7PDW - chains AAA and BBB of the 5 polymer chains in the assembly; structure by X-ray diffraction, 1.82 A resolution.

# Chain AAA
Molecule: T-cell receptor alpha chain (TRAV/TRAC)
Organism: Homo sapiens
Chain sequence (206 residues; numbered 1 to 206; the number before each row is that of its first residue):
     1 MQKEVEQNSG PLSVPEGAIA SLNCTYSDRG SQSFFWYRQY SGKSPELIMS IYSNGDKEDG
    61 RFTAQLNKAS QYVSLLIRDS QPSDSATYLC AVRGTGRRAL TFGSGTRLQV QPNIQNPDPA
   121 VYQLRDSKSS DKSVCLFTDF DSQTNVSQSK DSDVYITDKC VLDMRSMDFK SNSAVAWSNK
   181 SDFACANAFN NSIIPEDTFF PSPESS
Unresolved in the structure: 1-2, 203-206
Disulfide bonds: Cys-24/Cys-90, Cys-135/Cys-185

# Chain BBB
Molecule: T-cell receptor beta chain (TRBV/TRBC)
Organism: Homo sapiens
Chain sequence (241 residues; each row starts with the number of its first residue):
     1 MNAGVTQTPK FRVLKTGQSM TLLCAQDMNH EYMYWYRQDP GMGLRLIHYS VGEGTTAKGE
    61 VPDGYNVSRL KKQNFLLGLE SAAPSQTSVY FCASSFTDTQ YFGPGTRLTV LEDLKNVFPP
   121 EVAVFEPSEA EISHTQKATL VCLATGFYPD HVELSWWVNG KEVHSGVCTD PQPLKEQPAL
   181 NDSRYALSSR LRVSATFWQD PRNHFRCQVQ FYGLSENDEW TQDRAKPVTQ IVSAEAWGRA
   241 D
Unresolved in the structure: 1-2, 241
Disulfide bonds: Cys-24/Cys-92, Cys-142/Cys-207

# Chain AAA / chain BBB interface
Disulfides between the chains: Cys-160(AAA)/Cys-168(BBB)
Residue-residue contacts (92; chain AAA residue first):
  Ser-33(AAA) / Asp-98(BBB)  hydrogen bond
  Phe-35(AAA) / Asp-98(BBB)
  Phe-35(AAA) / Thr-99(BBB)
  Tyr-37(AAA) / Thr-99(BBB)
  Tyr-37(AAA) / Gln-100(BBB)  hydrogen bond (side chain-backbone)
  Tyr-37(AAA) / Phe-102(BBB)  hydrophobic
  Gln-39(AAA) / Gln-38(BBB)  hydrogen bond
  Gln-39(AAA) / Phe-91(BBB)
  Ser-41(AAA) / Pro-171(BBB)  hydrogen bond (side chain-backbone)
  Lys-43(AAA) / Phe-91(BBB)
  Ser-44(AAA) / Phe-91(BBB)
  Ser-44(AAA) / Gly-103(BBB)  hydrogen bond (side chain-backbone)
  Ser-44(AAA) / Pro-104(BBB)  hydrogen bond (side chain-backbone)
  Pro-45(AAA) / Leu-44(BBB)  hydrophobic
  Pro-45(AAA) / Phe-102(BBB)
  Leu-47(AAA) / Thr-99(BBB)
  Leu-89(AAA) / Leu-44(BBB)  hydrophobic
  Arg-93(AAA) / Asp-98(BBB)  salt bridge
  Arg-98(AAA) / Tyr-34(BBB)  hydrogen bond (backbone-side chain)
  Arg-98(AAA) / Tyr-49(BBB)
  Arg-98(AAA) / Val-51(BBB)
  Ala-99(AAA) / Tyr-34(BBB)  hydrophobic
  Ala-99(AAA) / Leu-46(BBB)  hydrophobic
  Leu-100(AAA) / Asp-98(BBB)
  Leu-100(AAA) / Gln-100(BBB)
  Phe-102(AAA) / Tyr-36(BBB)
  Phe-102(AAA) / Leu-44(BBB)  hydrophobic
  Phe-102(AAA) / Phe-102(BBB)  hydrophobic
  Ser-104(AAA) / Gly-41(BBB)
  Ser-104(AAA) / Met-42(BBB)
  Ser-104(AAA) / Gly-43(BBB)
  Asp-118(AAA) / His-134(BBB)  salt bridge
  Tyr-122(AAA) / Ser-128(BBB)
  Tyr-122(AAA) / Ala-130(BBB)
  Tyr-122(AAA) / Glu-131(BBB)
  Tyr-122(AAA) / His-134(BBB)
  Tyr-122(AAA) / Thr-135(BBB)
  Gln-123(AAA) / Ser-128(BBB)
  Leu-124(AAA) / Phe-125(BBB)
  Leu-124(AAA) / Glu-126(BBB)
  Leu-124(AAA) / Thr-139(BBB)
  Leu-124(AAA) / Val-141(BBB)  hydrophobic
  Arg-125(AAA) / Phe-125(BBB)
  Arg-125(AAA) / Glu-126(BBB)  hydrogen bond (backbone-backbone)
  Asp-126(AAA) / Val-124(BBB)
  Asp-126(AAA) / Phe-125(BBB)
  Ser-127(AAA) / Val-124(BBB)  hydrogen bond (backbone-backbone)
  Ser-127(AAA) / Glu-126(BBB)
  Ser-127(AAA) / Glu-235(BBB)  hydrogen bond (side chain-backbone)
  Ser-127(AAA) / Ala-236(BBB)
  Lys-132(AAA) / Phe-125(BBB)
  Ser-133(AAA) / Phe-125(BBB)
  Val-134(AAA) / Phe-125(BBB)  hydrophobic
  Val-134(AAA) / Val-141(BBB)  hydrophobic
  Val-134(AAA) / Leu-143(BBB)  hydrophobic
  Leu-136(AAA) / Thr-139(BBB)
  Thr-138(AAA) / Arg-192(BBB)
  Asp-139(AAA) / Thr-135(BBB)
  Asp-139(AAA) / Arg-192(BBB)  salt bridge
  Tyr-155(AAA) / Leu-174(BBB)  hydrophobic
  Tyr-155(AAA) / Glu-176(BBB)  hydrogen bond (side chain-backbone)
  Tyr-155(AAA) / Gln-177(BBB)
  Thr-157(AAA) / Asp-170(BBB)
  Thr-157(AAA) / Ser-188(BBB)
  Thr-157(AAA) / Arg-190(BBB)  hydrogen bond
  Asp-158(AAA) / Arg-190(BBB)
  Cys-160(AAA) / Cys-168(BBB)  disulfide
  Cys-160(AAA) / Thr-169(BBB)
  Cys-160(AAA) / Arg-190(BBB)
  Val-161(AAA) / Cys-168(BBB)  hydrogen bond (backbone-side chain)
  Leu-162(AAA) / Gly-166(BBB)
  Leu-162(AAA) / Val-167(BBB)
  Leu-162(AAA) / Cys-168(BBB)  hydrophobic
  Leu-162(AAA) / Arg-192(BBB)
  Asp-163(AAA) / Ser-165(BBB)
  Asp-163(AAA) / Gly-166(BBB)  hydrogen bond (backbone-backbone)
  Met-164(AAA) / Lys-137(BBB)
  Met-164(AAA) / Arg-192(BBB)
  Met-164(AAA) / Val-193(BBB)
  Arg-165(AAA) / His-164(BBB)
  Arg-165(AAA) / Ser-165(BBB)  hydrogen bond (backbone-side chain)
  Met-167(AAA) / Ser-194(BBB)
  Phe-169(AAA) / Lys-137(BBB)
  Phe-169(AAA) / Arg-192(BBB)
  Ser-171(AAA) / Arg-192(BBB)  hydrogen bond
  Ser-173(AAA) / Arg-190(BBB)  hydrogen bond
  Val-175(AAA) / Arg-190(BBB)
  Trp-177(AAA) / Leu-143(BBB)  hydrophobic
  Trp-177(AAA) / Leu-174(BBB)  hydrophobic
  Trp-177(AAA) / Ala-186(BBB)  hydrophobic
  Phe-199(AAA) / His-134(BBB)
  Pro-201(AAA) / Ala-130(BBB)  hydrophobic
Interface residues without a listed pair, chain AAA (49 interface residues in all): Tyr-52, Ile-156, Ala-174
Interface residues without a listed pair, chain BBB (53 interface residues in all): Tyr-32, Gly-105, Ala-123, Pro-127, Lys-175

# Summary
49 residues of chain AAA and 53 residues of chain BBB are in contact; the contacts include 1 disulfide bond,
17 hydrogen bonds and 3 salt bridges. Among the polar pairs are Arg-93(AAA)/Asp-98(BBB),
Asp-118(AAA)/His-134(BBB) and Asp-139(AAA)/Arg-192(BBB).
Here chain AAA is T-cell receptor alpha chain (TRAV/TRAC) and chain BBB is T-cell receptor beta chain
(TRBV/TRBC), both from Homo sapiens. Entry 7PDW (Crystal structure of parent TCR (728) complexed to
HLA-A*02:01 presenting MAGE-A10 9-mer peptide) was determined by X-ray diffraction (same publication as 7PBC,
7PDX and 7QPJ).
